PDB entry 4ASS | X-ray diffraction, 7.00 A resolution (low resolution: residue-level contacts below are approximate; hydrogen-bond / salt-bridge calls are withheld) | chains H and Y of the 11 polymer chains in the assembly

[Chain H]
Name: Tubr from bacillus thuringiensis pbtoxis
Organism: Bacillus thuringiensis
Reference sequence: Q8KNP2 (Q8KNP2_BACTI); numbering as in UniProt (aligned over 1-104)
Chain sequence (104 residues; row label = number of the first residue in the row):
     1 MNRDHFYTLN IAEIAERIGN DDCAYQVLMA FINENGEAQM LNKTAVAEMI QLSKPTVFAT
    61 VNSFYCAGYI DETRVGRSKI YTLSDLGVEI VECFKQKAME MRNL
Not modelled in the structure: 1-5, 99-104
Modified positions: Mse-1, Mse-99, Mse-101 (selenomethionine); Mse-29, Mse-40, Mse-49 (selenomethionine; parent Met)
Swiss-Prot annotation at these positions:
  - DNA-binding region (HTH): Lys-43 to Ile-50, Lys-54 to Tyr-65
  - mutagenesis: Lys-43 (K43A: No DNA binding), Ser-63 (S63R: No longer dimerizes, decreased DNA-binding; S63W: Dimerizes, decreased DNA binding), Ala-67 (A67R: No longer dimerizes, decreased DNA binding; A67W: Dimerizes, decreased DNA binding), Arg-74 (R74A: No DNA binding), Arg-77 (R77A: No DNA binding), Lys-79 (K79A: Decreased DNA binding)

[Chain Y]
Molecule: Tubc from bacillus thuringiensis pbtoxis 26 bp
Notes: fragment: sense strand
Sequence (26 nucleotides; each row starts with the number of its first residue):
     1 CTTTAAGTTT AACTTTCAGT TTACAT

[How chain H and chain Y interact]
Contacting residue pairs (10; chain H residue first):
  Ser-53(H) with DT15(Y); DT16(Y)
  Lys-54(H) with DT16(Y)
  Pro-55(H) with DT15(Y); DT16(Y)
  Thr-56(H) with DT15(Y)
  Gly-76(H) with DA23(Y)
  Arg-77(H) with DT22(Y); DA23(Y)
  Ser-78(H) with DA23(Y)
Interface residues without a listed pair, chain H (8 interface residues in all): Leu-52
Interface residues without a listed pair, chain Y (5 interface residues in all): DT14

[In short]
8 residues of chain H and 5 residues of chain Y are in contact. UniProt lists a DNA-binding region and 6
mutagenesis sites on chain H.
Here chain H is Tubr from bacillus thuringiensis pbtoxis (Bacillus thuringiensis) and chain Y is Tubc from
bacillus thuringiensis pbtoxis 26 bp. Entry 4ASS (TubR bound to tubC - 26 bp - from Bacillus thuringiensis
serovar israelensis pBtoxis) was determined by X-ray diffraction (same publication as 4ASN and 4ASO).
